PDB entry 5EWL | X-ray diffraction, 2.98 A resolution | chains A and B

# Chain A
Name: NMDA glutamate receptor subunit
Organism: Xenopus laevis
Notes: fragment: Amino Terminal Domain
Reference sequence: Q91977 (Q91977_XENLA); residue numbers follow UniProt; this construct covers 23-408
Sequence (390 residues; row label = number of the first residue in the row):
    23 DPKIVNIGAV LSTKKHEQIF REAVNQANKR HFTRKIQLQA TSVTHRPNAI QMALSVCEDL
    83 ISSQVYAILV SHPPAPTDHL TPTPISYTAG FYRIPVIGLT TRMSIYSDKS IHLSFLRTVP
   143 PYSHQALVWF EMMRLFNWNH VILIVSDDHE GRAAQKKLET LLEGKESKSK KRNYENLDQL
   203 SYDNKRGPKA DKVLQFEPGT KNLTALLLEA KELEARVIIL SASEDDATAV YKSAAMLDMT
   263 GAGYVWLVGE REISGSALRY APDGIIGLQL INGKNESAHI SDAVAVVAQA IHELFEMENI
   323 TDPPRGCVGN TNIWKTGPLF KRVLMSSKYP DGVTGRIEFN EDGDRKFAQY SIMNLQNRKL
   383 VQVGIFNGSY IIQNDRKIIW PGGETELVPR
Disordered / not traced: 97-101, 186-208, 408-412
Sequence notes: engineered mutation Gln61 (Asn in Q91977), Gln371 (Asn in Q91977); expression tag (409-412)
Cystine bridges: Cys79-Cys329
Covalent attachments: N-acetylglucosamine (NAG) linked to Asn297, Asn389
Bound ions: Na+ site 1: Asn50, Lys51, His53, Gln395; Na+ site 2: Phe137, Asp364; Na+ site 3: Val385, Asn396, Arg398
Small-molecule neighbours: MK-22 (5SL; N-[(1S,3S)-3-[3-[(4-methylphenyl)methyl]-1,2,4-oxadiazol-5-yl]cyclopentyl]-1H-pyrazolo[3,4-d]pyrimidin-4-amine): Ala75, Pro106, Tyr109, Thr110, Gly112, Phe113, Arg115, Lys131, Ser132, Ile133, Leu135
Reported in the primary citation:
  - binding site for MK-22: Ser132

# Chain B
Name: Glutamate receptor ionotropic, NMDA 2B
Organism: Homo sapiens
Notes: fragment: Amino Terminal Domain
Reference sequence: Q13224 (NMDE2_HUMAN); numbering as in UniProt (aligned over 31-394)
Sequence (364 residues; numbered 31 to 394; the number before each row is that of its first residue):
    31 SPPSIGIAVI LVGTSDEVAI KDAHEKDDFH HLSVVPRVEL VAMNETDPKS IITRICDLMS
    91 DRKIQGVVFA DDTDQEAIAQ ILDFISAQTL TPILGIHGGS SMIMADKDES SMFFQFGPSI
   151 EQQASVMLNI MEEYDWYIFS IVTTYFPGYQ DFVNKIRSTI ENSFVGWELE EVLLLDMSLD
   211 DGDSKIQNQL KKLQSPIILL YCTKEEATYI FEVANSVGLT GYGYTWIVPS LVAGDTDTVP
   271 AEFPTGLISV SYDEWDYGLP ARVRDGIAII TTAASDMLSE HSFIPEPKSS CYNTHEKRIY
   331 QSNMLNRYLI NVTFEGRDLS FSEDGYQMHP KLVIILLNKE RKWERVGKWK DKSLQMKYYV
   391 WPRM
Disordered / not traced: 31, 53-61, 393-394
Sequence notes: engineered mutation Asp348 (Asn in Q13224)
Cystine bridges: Cys86-Cys321
Covalent attachments: N-acetylglucosamine (NAG) linked to Asn74, Asn341
Bound ions: Na+ site 1: Ser312 (shared with 2 residues of chain D); Na+ site 2: Arg328, Gln331 (shared with 1 residue of chain D)
Small-molecule neighbours: MK-22 (5SL; N-[(1S,3S)-3-[3-[(4-methylphenyl)methyl]-1,2,4-oxadiazol-5-yl]cyclopentyl]-1H-pyrazolo[3,4-d]pyrimidin-4-amine): Pro78, Ile82, Glu106, Ala107, Gln110, Ile111, Phe114, Tyr175, Phe176, Pro177, Thr233, Glu236
UniProt features mapped onto this chain:
  - binding site (Zn(2+)): His127, Glu284
  - glycosylation (N-linked (GlcNAc...) asparagine): Asn74, Asn341
Reported in the primary citation:
  - binding site for MK-22: Glu236
  - conformationally variable residues (side-chain flip): Gln110

# Interface between chain A and chain B
Residue-residue contacts (51):
  Pro69(A) - His325(B)
  Asn70(A) - Cys321(B)  hydrogen bond (side chain-backbone)
  Asn70(A) - Tyr322(B)
  Asn70(A) - Asn323(B)
  Asn70(A) - Thr324(B)  hydrogen bond
  Asn70(A) - His325(B)  hydrogen bond
  Ala71(A) - Phe114(B)
  Ala71(A) - Gln118(B)
  Ile72(A) - Ile82(B)  hydrophobic
  Ile72(A) - Phe114(B)  hydrophobic
  Ile72(A) - Gln118(B)
  Ile72(A) - Thr119(B)
  Ile72(A) - Cys321(B)  hydrophobic
  Gln73(A) - Tyr322(B)
  Leu76(A) - Lys79(B)
  Leu76(A) - Thr83(B)
  Leu76(A) - Tyr322(B)  hydrophobic
  Glu80(A) - Lys79(B)  salt bridge
  Tyr109(A) - Gln110(B)
  Phe113(A) - Pro78(B)
  Phe113(A) - Gln105(B)
  Phe113(A) - Ala107(B)  hydrophobic
  Tyr114(A) - Asp77(B)
  Tyr114(A) - Pro78(B)
  Lys131(A) - Tyr175(B)
  Lys131(A) - Asp206(B)
  Ser132(A) - Tyr175(B)  hydrogen bond (side chain-backbone)
  Ser132(A) - Pro177(B)
  Ser132(A) - Tyr179(B)
  Ile133(A) - Ala135(B)  hydrophobic
  Leu135(A) - Ser208(B)
  Cys329(A) - Asp77(B)
  Cys329(A) - Lys79(B)
  Val330(A) - Asp77(B)  hydrogen bond (backbone-side chain)
  Val330(A) - Lys79(B)
  Val330(A) - Ser80(B)
  Gly331(A) - Glu75(B)
  Gly331(A) - Asp77(B)  hydrogen bond (backbone-side chain)
  Asn332(A) - Asp77(B)
  Thr333(A) - Thr76(B)
  Thr333(A) - Asp77(B)
  Thr333(A) - Gln105(B)
  Pro340(A) - Ser208(B)
  Pro340(A) - Leu209(B)
  Pro340(A) - Asp210(B)  hydrogen bond (backbone-backbone)
  Leu341(A) - Asp210(B)
  Lys343(A) - Ser208(B)  hydrogen bond
  Lys343(A) - Leu209(B)
  Arg344(A) - Leu209(B)
  Arg344(A) - Asp210(B)  salt bridge
  Arg344(A) - Asp213(B)  salt bridge
Interface residues without a listed pair, chain A (27 interface residues in all): Ala75, Cys79, Pro106, Met347
Interface residues without a listed pair, chain B (30 interface residues in all): Cys86, Ile111

# In short
27 residues of chain A and 30 residues of chain B are in contact, with 8 hydrogen bonds and 3 salt bridges.
Polar pairs include Glu80(A)-Lys79(B), Arg344(A)-Asp210(B) and Arg344(A)-Asp213(B). MK-22 is bound between
chain A and chain B. From the paper: a binding site for MK-22 at Ser132(A) and Glu236(B); conformational
variability at Gln110(B).
Chain A is NMDA glutamate receptor subunit (Xenopus laevis) and chain B is Glutamate receptor ionotropic, NMDA
2B (Homo sapiens); the structure, Crystal structure of amino terminal domains of the nmda receptor subunit
GLUN1 and GLUN2B in complex ..., was determined by X-ray diffraction together with 5EWJ and 5EWM from the same
study.
